Entry 3SH8 (X-ray diffraction, 2.00 A resolution); this record covers chain A.

# Chain A
Molecule: Beta-lactamase
From: Bacillus licheniformis
Notes: EC 3.5.2.6; fragment: Small exopenicillinase
Reference sequence: P00808 (BLAC_BACLI); the author numbering skips numbers that UniProt does not, so the offset changes along the chain: 26-57 = UniProt 43-74; 59-83 = UniProt 75-99; 86-238 = UniProt 100-252; 240-252 = UniProt 253-265; 1 more segments
Chain sequence (266 residues; numbered 25 to 295; 5 numbers in that range are skipped by the numbering (no residue carries them; nothing is unmodelled there); the number before each row is that of its first residue):
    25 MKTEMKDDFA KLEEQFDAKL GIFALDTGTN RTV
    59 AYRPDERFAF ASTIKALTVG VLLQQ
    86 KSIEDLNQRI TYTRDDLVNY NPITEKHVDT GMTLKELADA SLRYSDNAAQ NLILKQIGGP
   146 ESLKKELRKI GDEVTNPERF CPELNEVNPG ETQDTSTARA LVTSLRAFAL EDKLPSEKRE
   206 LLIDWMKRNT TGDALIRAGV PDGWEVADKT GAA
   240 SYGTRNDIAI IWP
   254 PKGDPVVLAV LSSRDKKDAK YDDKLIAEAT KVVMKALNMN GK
Disordered / not traced: 25-29, 169-172, 292-295
Sequence notes: initiating methionine (25); engineered mutation C166 (Glu180 in P00808)
Ligand contacts: DEGRADED CEPHALORIDINE, open form (CED; 5-methyl-2-[2-oxo-1-(2-thiophen-2-yl-acetylamino)-ethyl]-3,6-dihydro-2H-[1,3]thiazine-4-carboxylic acid): A69, S70, K73, N104, Y105, S130, N132, E168, T216, K234, T235, G236, A237, A238, R244, Y274
Curated features (UniProtKB/Swiss-Prot):
  - active site: S70 (Acyl-ester intermediate), E168 (Proton acceptor)
  - binding site (substrate): K234 to G236
What the authors report for this chain:
  - binding site for DEGRADED CEPHALORIDINE, open form: N104

# Summary
Bound to chain A: DEGRADED CEPHALORIDINE, open form. Curated annotation (UniProt) lists active-site residues
S70 and E168 and 3 substrate-binding residues. From the paper: a binding site for DEGRADED CEPHALORIDINE, open
form at N104.
Chain A is Beta-lactamase (Bacillus licheniformis); the structure, Crystal structure of fluorophore-labeled
beta-lactamase PenP in complex with cephaloridine, was determined by X-ray diffraction together with 3SH7 and
3SH9 from the same study.
